PDB entry 8JLA | electron microscopy, 3.44 A resolution | chains F and I of the 10 polymer chains in the assembly

# Chain F
Molecule: Histone H4
Organism: Homo sapiens
Reference sequence: P62805 (H4_HUMAN); residues 16-102 here correspond to UniProt positions 17-103 (UniProt number = residue number + 1)
Amino-acid sequence (91 residues; row label = number of the first residue in the row):
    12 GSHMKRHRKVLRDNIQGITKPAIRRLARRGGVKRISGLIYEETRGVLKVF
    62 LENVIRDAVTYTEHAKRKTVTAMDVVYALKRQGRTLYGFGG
Disordered / not traced: 12-24
Construct notes: expression tag (12-15)
Swiss-Prot annotation at these positions:
  - DNA-binding region: Lys16 to Lys20
  - modified residue: Lys16 (N6-(2-hydroxyisobutyryl)lysine), Lys20 (N6,N6,N6-trimethyllysine), Lys31 (N6-(2-hydroxyisobutyryl)lysine), Lys44 (N6-(2-hydroxyisobutyryl)lysine), Ser47 (Phosphoserine), Tyr51 (Phosphotyrosine), Lys59 (N6-(2-hydroxyisobutyryl)lysine), Lys77 (N6-(2-hydroxyisobutyryl)lysine), Lys79 (N6-(2-hydroxyisobutyryl)lysine), Thr80 (Phosphothreonine), Tyr88 (Phosphotyrosine), Lys91 (N6-(2-hydroxyisobutyryl)lysine)
  - cross-link (Glycyl lysine isopeptide (Lys-Gly)): Lys20 (interchain with G-Cter in SUMO2), Lys31 (interchain with G-Cter in SUMO2), Lys59 (interchain with G-Cter in SUMO2), Lys79 (interchain with G-Cter in SUMO2), Lys91 (interchain with G-Cter in SUMO2)

# Chain I
Molecule: 193-nt DNA strand
Organism: synthetic construct
Sequence (193 nucleotides; row label = number of the first residue in the row; numbers below 1 keep their minus sign (DA-96 is residue -96)):
   -96 ATCACGTAATATTGGCCAGCTAGGATCACAATCCCGGTGCCGAGGCCGCT
   -46 CAATTGGTCGTAGACAGCTCTAGCACCGCTTAAACGCACGTACGGAATCC
     4 GTACGTGCGTTTAAGCGGTGCTAGAGCTGTCTACGACCAATTGAGCGGCC
    54 TCGGCACCGGGATTGTGATCCTAGCTGGCCAATATTACGTGAT
Disordered / not traced: -96 to -79, 78-96

# Interface between chain F and chain I
Residue-residue contacts (11; chain F residue first):
  Arg35(F) - DG8(I)  salt bridge to the phosphate
  Arg45(F) - DC7(I)  sugar contact
  Arg45(F) - DG8(I)  phosphate contact
  Ile46(F) - DC7(I)  sugar contact
  Ile46(F) - DG8(I)  hydrogen bond to the phosphate
  Ser47(F) - DC7(I)  sugar contact
  Gly48(F) - DC7(I)  hydrogen bond to the phosphate
  Arg78(F) - DA28(I)  phosphate contact
  Lys79(F) - DG27(I)  phosphate contact
  Lys79(F) - DA28(I)  hydrogen bond to the phosphate
  Thr80(F) - DA28(I)  hydrogen bond to the phosphate
Other interface residues (no listed pair), chain F (10 interface residues in all): Lys44, Lys77
Other interface residues (no listed pair), chain I (5 interface residues in all): DG29

# Overview
10 residues of chain F and 5 residues of chain I are in contact; the contacts include 4 hydrogen bonds and 1
salt bridge. Among the polar pairs are Ile46(F)-DG8(I), Gly48(F)-DC7(I) and Lys79(F)-DA28(I). UniProt lists a
DNA-binding region on chain F.
Chain F is Histone H4 (Homo sapiens) and chain I is a 193-nt DNA strand (synthetic construct); the structure,
Cryo-EM structure of the human nucleosome lacking N-terminal region of H2A, H2B, H3, and H4, was determined by
electron microscopy together with 8JL9, 8JLB and 8JLD from the same study.
